PDB entry 6M6A | electron microscopy, 5.00 A resolution (low resolution: residue-level contacts below are approximate; hydrogen-bond / salt-bridge calls are withheld) | chains B and D of the 8 polymer chains in the assembly

== Chain B ==
Name: DNA-directed RNA polymerase subunit alpha
Source organism: Thermus thermophilus (strain HB8 / ATCC 27634 / DSM 579)
Notes: EC 2.7.7.6
Reference sequence: Q5SHR6 (RPOA_THET8); residue numbers follow UniProt; this construct covers 1-315
Sequence (315 residues; row label = number of the first residue in the row):
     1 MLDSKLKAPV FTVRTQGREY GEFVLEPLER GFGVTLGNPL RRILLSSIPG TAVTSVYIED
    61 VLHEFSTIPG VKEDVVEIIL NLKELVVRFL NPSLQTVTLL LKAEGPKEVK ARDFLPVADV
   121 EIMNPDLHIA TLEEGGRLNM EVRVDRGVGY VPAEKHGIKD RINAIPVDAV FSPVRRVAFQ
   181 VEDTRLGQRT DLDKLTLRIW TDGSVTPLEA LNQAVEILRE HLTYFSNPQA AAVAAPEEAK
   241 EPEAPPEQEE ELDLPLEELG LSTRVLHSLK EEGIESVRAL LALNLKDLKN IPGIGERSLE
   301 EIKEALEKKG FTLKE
Not modelled in the structure: 1-6, 229-315

== Chain D ==
Name: DNA-directed RNA polymerase subunit beta'
Source organism: Thermus thermophilus (strain HB8 / ATCC 27634 / DSM 579)
Notes: EC 2.7.7.6
Reference sequence: Q8RQE8 (RPOC_THET8); numbering as in UniProt (aligned over 1-1524)
Sequence (1524 residues; numbered 1 to 1524; the number before each row is that of its first residue):
     1 MKKEVRKVRI ALASPEKIRS WSYGEVEKPE TINYRTLKPE RDGLFDERIF GPIKDYECAC
    61 GKYKRQRFEG KVCERCGVEV TKSIVRRYRM GHIELATPAA HIWFVKDVPS KIGTLLDLSA
   121 TELEQVLYFS KYIVLDPKGA ILNGVPVEKR QLLTDEEYRE LRYGKQETYP LPPGVDALVK
   181 DGEEVVKGQE LAPGVVSRLD GVALYRFPRR VRVEYVKKER AGLRLPLAAW VEKEAYKPGE
   241 ILAELPEPYL FRAEEEGVVE LKELEEGAFL VLRREDEPVA TYFLPVGMTP LVVHGEIVEK
   301 GQPLAEAKGL LRMPRQVRAA QVEAEEEGET VYLTLFLEWT EPKDYRVQPH MNVVVPEGAR
   361 VEAGDKIVAA IDPEEEVIAE AEGVVHLHEP ASILVVKARV YPFEDDVEVS TGDRVAPGDV
   421 LADGGKVKSD VYGRVEVDLV RNVVRVVESY DIDARMGAEA IQQLLKELDL EALEKELLEE
   481 MKHPSRARRA KARKRLEVVR AFLDSGNRPE WMILEAVPVL PPDLRPMVQV DGGRFATSDL
   541 NDLYRRLINR NNRLKKLLAQ GAPEIIIRNE KRMLQEAVDA LLDNGRRGAP VTNPGSDRPL
   601 RSLTDILSGK QGRFRQNLLG KRVDYSGRSV IVVGPQLKLH QCGLPKRMAL ELFKPFLLKK
   661 MEEKGIAPNV KAARRMLERQ RDIKDEVWDA LEEVIHGKVV LLNRAPTLHR LGIQAFQPVL
   721 VEGQSIQLHP LVCEAFNADF DGDQMAVHVP LSSFAQAEAR IQMLSAHNLL SPASGEPLAK
   781 PSRDIILGLY YITQVRKEKK GAGLEFATPE EALAAHERGE VALNAPIKVA GRETSVGRLK
   841 YVFANPDEAL LAVAHGIVDL QDVVTVRYMG KRLETSPGRI LFARIVAEAV EDEKVAWELI
   901 QLDVPQEKNS LKDLVYQAFL RLGMEKTARL LDALKYYGFT FSTTSGITIG IDDAVIPEEK
   961 KQYLEEADRK LLQIEQAYEM GFLTDRERYD QILQLWTETT EKVTQAVFKN FEENYPFNPL
  1021 YVMAQSGARG NPQQIRQLCG LRGLMQKPSG ETFEVPVRSS FREGLTVLEY FISSHGARKG
  1081 GADTALRTAD SGYLTRKLVD VTHEIVVREA DCGTTNYISV PLFQPDEVTR SLRLRKRADI
  1141 EAGLYGRVLA REVEVLGVRL EEGRYLSMDD VHLLIKAAEA GEIQEVPVRS PLTCQTRYGV
  1201 CQKCYGYDLS MARPVSIGEA VGIVAAQSIG EPGTQLTMRT FHTGGVAGAA DITQGLPRVI
  1261 ELFEARRPKA KAVISEIDGV VRIEETEEKL SVFVESEGFS KEYKLPKEAR LLVKDGDYVE
  1321 AGQPLTRGAI DPHQLLEAKG PEAVERYLVE EIQKVYRAQG VKLHDKHIEI VVRQMMKYVE
  1381 VTDPGDSRLL EGQVLEKWDV EALNERLIAE GKTPVAWKPL LMGVTKSALS TKSWLSAASF
  1441 QNTTHVLTEA AIAGKKDELI GLKENVILGR LIPAGTGSDF VRFTQVVDQK TLKAIEEARK
  1501 EAVEAKERPA ARRGVKREQP GKQA
Not modelled in the structure: 1-2, 210-388, 1237-1253, 1503-1524
Metal / ion sites: Zn2+ site 1: Glu40, Phe45, Asp46; Mg2+: Asp739, Asp741, Asp743; Zn2+ site 2: Cys1112, Cys1194, Cys1201, Cys1204

== Chain B / chain D interface ==
Pairs across the interface - 34 pairs, chain B then chain D:
  Leu45(B) - His855(D)
  Glu64(B) - Leu839(D)
  Phe65(B) - Pro809(D)
  Phe65(B) - Leu839(D)
  Asp74(B) - Arg872(D)
  Glu77(B) - Arg867(D)
  Glu77(B) - Arg872(D)
  Leu80(B) - Phe843(D)
  Leu80(B) - Ala844(D)
  Leu80(B) - Arg867(D)
  Asn81(B) - Arg867(D)
  Lys83(B) - Val842(D)
  Lys83(B) - Phe843(D)
  Lys83(B) - Ala844(D)
  Lys83(B) - Glu848(D)
  Glu84(B) - Asn845(D)
  Tyr150(B) - Leu851(D)
  Tyr150(B) - His855(D)
  Tyr150(B) - Ile857(D)
  Glu154(B) - Lys840(D)
  Val170(B) - Leu851(D)
  Arg175(B) - Asn845(D)
  Arg175(B) - Asp847(D)
  Arg176(B) - Asp847(D)
  Arg176(B) - Arg884(D)
  Arg185(B) - Trp688(D)
  Arg185(B) - Asp689(D)
  Arg185(B) - Glu692(D)
  Gln188(B) - Lys646(D)
  Gln188(B) - Asp685(D)
  Gln188(B) - Trp688(D)
  Thr190(B) - Lys646(D)
  Thr190(B) - Glu722(D)
  Arg198(B) - Glu888(D)
Other interface residues (no listed pair), chain B (21 interface residues in all): Val76, Asp168, Gly187
Other interface residues (no listed pair), chain D (24 interface residues in all): Leu813, Ala854

== Summary ==
The interface between chain B and chain D involves 21 residues on one side and 24 on the other. Glu40(D),
Phe45(D) and Asp46(D) form the Zn2+ site 1. The Mg2+ site is built by Asp739(D), Asp741(D) and Asp743(D).
Here chain B is DNA-directed RNA polymerase subunit alpha and chain D is DNA-directed RNA polymerase subunit
beta', both from Thermus thermophilus (strain HB8 / ATCC 27634 / DSM 579). Entry 6M6A (Cryo-EM structure of
Thermus thermophilus Mfd in complex with RNA polymerase) was determined by electron microscopy, deposited
together with 6M6B and 6M6C.
